Entry 7AEW (X-ray diffraction, 1.20 A resolution); this record covers chains AAA and CCC of the 3 polymer chains in the assembly.

Chain AAA:
Protein: 14-3-3 protein sigma
Organism: Homo sapiens
Reference sequence: P31947 (1433S_HUMAN); residue numbers follow UniProt; this construct covers 1-231
Amino-acid sequence (236 residues; each row starts with the number of its first residue; numbers below 1 keep their minus sign (Gly-4 is residue -4)):
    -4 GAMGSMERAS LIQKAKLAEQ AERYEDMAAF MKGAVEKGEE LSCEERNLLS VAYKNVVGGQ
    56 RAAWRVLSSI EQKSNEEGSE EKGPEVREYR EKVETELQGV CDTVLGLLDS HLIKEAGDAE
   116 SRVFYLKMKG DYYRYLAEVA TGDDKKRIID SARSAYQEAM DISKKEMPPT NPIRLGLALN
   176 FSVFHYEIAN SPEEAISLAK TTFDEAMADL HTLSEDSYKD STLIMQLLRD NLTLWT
Construct notes: expression tag (-4 to 0)
Curated features (UniProtKB/Swiss-Prot):
  - site (Interaction with phosphoserine on interacting protein): Arg56, Arg129
  - modified residue (Phosphoserine): Ser5, Ser74
Ion coordination: Na+ site 1 near Glu2 (its only coordinating residue here); Na+ site 2: Gln8, Lys77, Glu80; Na+ site 3: Glu35, Glu110, Glu188; Na+ site 4: Glu75, Glu161

Chain CCC:
Protein: Aminopeptidase N
Notes: EC 3.4.11.2
Reference sequence: P15144 (AMPN_HUMAN); residue numbers follow UniProt; this construct covers 36-73
Amino-acid sequence (38 residues; numbered 36 to 73; the number before each row is that of its first residue):
    36 EKNKNANSSP VASTTPSASA TTNPASATTL DQSKAWNR
Disordered / not traced: 36-39, 47-73
Modified positions: Ser43 (phosphoserine; SEP); Thr63 (phosphothreonine; TPO)
Reported in the primary citation:
  - post-translational modification sites: Ser43, Thr63
  - binding site for 14-3-3 protein sigma (chain AAA): Thr63

Chain AAA / chain CCC interface:
Residue-residue contacts - 24 pairs, chain AAA then chain CCC:
  Val46(AAA) - Val46(CCC)
  Lys49(AAA) - Ser43(CCC)
  Lys49(AAA) - Val46(CCC)
  Arg56(AAA) - Ser43(CCC)
  Lys122(AAA) - Ser44(CCC)  hydrogen bond
  Arg129(AAA) - Ser43(CCC)
  Tyr130(AAA) - Ser43(CCC)
  Leu174(AAA) - Asn42(CCC)
  Leu174(AAA) - Ser43(CCC)
  Leu174(AAA) - Ser44(CCC)
  Asn175(AAA) - Ser43(CCC)
  Asn175(AAA) - Ser44(CCC)  hydrogen bond (side chain-backbone)
  Val178(AAA) - Ala41(CCC)  hydrophobic
  Val178(AAA) - Asn42(CCC)
  Glu182(AAA) - Asn40(CCC)
  Glu182(AAA) - Ala41(CCC)  hydrogen bond (side chain-backbone)
  Ile219(AAA) - Pro45(CCC)
  Leu222(AAA) - Pro45(CCC)
  Asp225(AAA) - Asn42(CCC)
  Asn226(AAA) - Ala41(CCC)
  Asn226(AAA) - Asn42(CCC)  hydrogen bond (side chain-backbone)
  Leu229(AAA) - Asn40(CCC)
  Leu229(AAA) - Asn42(CCC)
  Trp230(AAA) - Ala41(CCC)  hydrophobic
Interface residues without a listed pair, chain AAA (18 interface residues in all): Ser45, Gly171

In short:
Chain AAA and chain CCC form an interface of 18 and 7 residues respectively; the contacts include 4 hydrogen
bonds. Polar contacts include Lys122(AAA)-Ser44(CCC), Asn175(AAA)-Ser44(CCC) and Glu182(AAA)-Ala41(CCC).
Gln8(AAA), Lys77(AAA) and Glu80(AAA) form the Na+ site 2. The paper reports a binding site for 14-3-3 protein
sigma (chain AAA) at Thr63(CCC); modification sites Ser43(CCC) and Thr63(CCC).
Chain AAA is 14-3-3 protein sigma (Homo sapiens) and chain CCC is Aminopeptidase N; the structure, 14-3-3
sigma bound to bis-phosphorylated aminopeptidase N (APN, CD13) via canonical and non-canonical binding motifs,
was determined by X-ray diffraction together with 6XWD from the same study.
